Entry 5MA6 (X-ray diffraction, 2.30 A resolution); this record covers chains A and B.

Chain A:
Protein: Green fluorescent protein
From: Aequorea victoria
UniProt: P42212 (GFP_AEQVI); aligned to UniProt positions 2-238 over residues 2-238
Sequence (243 residues; each row starts with the number of its first residue; note: 2 numbers in that range are skipped by the numbering (no residue carries them; nothing is unmodelled there); numbers below 1 keep their minus sign (Gly-4 is residue -4)):
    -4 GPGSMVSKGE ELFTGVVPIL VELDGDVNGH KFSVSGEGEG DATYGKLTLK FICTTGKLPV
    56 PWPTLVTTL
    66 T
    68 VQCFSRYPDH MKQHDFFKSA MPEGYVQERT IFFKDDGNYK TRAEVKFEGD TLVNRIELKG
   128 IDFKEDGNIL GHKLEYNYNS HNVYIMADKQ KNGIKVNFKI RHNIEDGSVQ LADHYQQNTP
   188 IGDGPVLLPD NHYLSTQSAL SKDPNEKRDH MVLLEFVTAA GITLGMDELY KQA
Not modelled in the structure: -4 to 1, 231-240
Covalent attachments: covalent link Leu64-Thr66; covalent link Thr66-Val68
Modified / non-standard residues: Thr66 (chromophore; CRO)
Construct notes: expression tag (-4 to 1, 239-240); conflict Leu64 (Phe in P42212), Leu231 (His in P42212); chromophore (66, 66, 66)

Chain B:
Protein: 3G124nc
From: synthetic construct
Sequence (161 residues; each row starts with the number of its first residue):
     9 GPGSDLGKKL LEAARAGQDD EVRILMANGA DVNAADDVGV TPLHLAAQRG HLEIVEVLLK
    69 YGADVNAADL WGQTPLHLAA TAGHLEIVEV LLKNGADVNA RDNIGHTPLH LAAWAGHLEI
   129 VEVLLKYGAD VNAQDKFGKT PFDLAIDNGN EDIAEVLQKA A
Not modelled in the structure: 9, 169

Chain A / chain B interface:
Pairs across the interface (33; chain A residue first):
  Val11(A) - Arg57(B)
  Glu34(A) - Gln56(B)
  Tyr39(A) - Thr89(B)  hydrogen bond (side chain-backbone)
  Tyr39(A) - Ala90(B)
  Tyr39(A) - Trp122(B)
  Tyr39(A) - Ala123(B)  hydrophobic
  Tyr39(A) - His125(B)
  Lys41(A) - Gln81(B)
  Lys41(A) - Leu86(B)
  Thr43(A) - Trp79(B)
  Thr43(A) - Gln81(B)
  Leu44(A) - Trp79(B)  hydrogen bond (backbone-side chain)
  Arg73(A) - Trp122(B)
  Arg73(A) - Asn156(B)  hydrogen bond
  Ser147(A) - Phe145(B)
  Gln204(A) - Ile112(B)
  Gln204(A) - His114(B)
  Gln204(A) - Asp143(B)
  Gln204(A) - Phe145(B)
  Ser205(A) - Phe145(B)
  Ala206(A) - Asn111(B)
  Ala206(A) - Ile112(B)  hydrophobic
  Ser208(A) - Leu78(B)
  Ser208(A) - Asn111(B)  hydrogen bond
  Asp210(A) - Leu78(B)
  Val219(A) - Trp79(B)
  Leu220(A) - Trp79(B)  hydrogen bond (backbone-side chain)
  Leu221(A) - Trp79(B)
  Leu221(A) - Asp110(B)
  Leu221(A) - Ile112(B)
  Phe223(A) - Ile112(B)  hydrophobic
  Phe223(A) - His114(B)
  Thr225(A) - Trp122(B)
Also at the interface, not in a pair above, chain A (22 interface residues in all): Lys45, Tyr145, Asn146, Pro211
Also at the interface, not in a pair above, chain B (21 interface residues in all): Asp45, Leu119, Lys147

In short:
22 residues of chain A and 21 residues of chain B are in contact; the contacts include 5 hydrogen bonds. Polar
contacts include Tyr39(A)-Thr89(B), Leu44(A)-Trp79(B) and Arg73(A)-Asn156(B).
Chain A is Green fluorescent protein (Aequorea victoria) and chain B is 3G124nc (synthetic construct); the
structure, GFP-binding DARPin 3G124nc, was determined by X-ray diffraction, deposited together with 5MA3,
5MA4, 5MA5, 5MA8, 5MA9, 5MAD and 5MAK.
